4TN4 - chains A and B; structure by X-ray diffraction, 2.20 A resolution.

[Chain A (and B)]
Protein: Serine hydroxymethyltransferase
Organism: Plasmodium vivax
Notes: chain B of this document is another copy of the same molecule, construct and numbering; everything in this record applies to it too
Reference sequence: A5K8L9 (A5K8L9_PLAVS); residues 1-442 here = UniProt positions 1-442
Chain sequence (442 residues; each row starts with the number of its first residue):
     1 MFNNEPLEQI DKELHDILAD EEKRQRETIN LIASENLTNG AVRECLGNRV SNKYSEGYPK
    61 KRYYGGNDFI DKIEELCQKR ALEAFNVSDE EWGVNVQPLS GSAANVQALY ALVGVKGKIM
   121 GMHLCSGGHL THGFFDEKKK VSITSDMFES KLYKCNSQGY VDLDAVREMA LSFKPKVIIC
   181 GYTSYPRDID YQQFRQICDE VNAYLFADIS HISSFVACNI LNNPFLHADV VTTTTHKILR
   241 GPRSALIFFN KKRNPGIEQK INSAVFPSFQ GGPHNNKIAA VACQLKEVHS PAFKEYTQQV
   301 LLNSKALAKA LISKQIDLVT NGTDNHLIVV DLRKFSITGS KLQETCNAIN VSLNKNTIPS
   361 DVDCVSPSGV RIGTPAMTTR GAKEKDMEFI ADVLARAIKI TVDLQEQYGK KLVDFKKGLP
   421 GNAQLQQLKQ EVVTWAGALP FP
Covalent attachments: beta-mercaptoethanol (BME) linked to Cys-218
Ligand contacts:
  - 33G ((4S)-6-amino-4-(5-cyano-3'-fluorobiphenyl-3-yl)-4-cyclobutyl-3-methyl-2,4-dihydropyrano[2,3-c]pyrazole-5-carbonitrile), molecule 1: Glu-56, Tyr-63, Tyr-64, Phe-266, Pro-267
  - 33G, molecule 2: Leu-124, Gly-127, Gly-128, His-129, Leu-130, Phe-134, Val-141, Thr-183, Ser-184, Asn-354, Lys-355, Asn-356, Thr-357, Cys-364, Pro-367, Arg-371
  - N-pyridoxyl-glycine-5-monophosphate (PLG; N-glycine-[3-hydroxy-2-methyl-5-phosphonooxymethyl-pyridin-4-yl-methane]), molecule 1: Ser-34, Ser-100, Gly-101, Ser-102, Asn-105, His-129, His-132, Gly-181, Tyr-182, Thr-183, Asp-208, Ser-210, His-211, Thr-234, His-236, Lys-237, Arg-371
  - N-pyridoxyl-glycine-5-monophosphate (PLG), molecule 2: Tyr-54, Glu-56, Tyr-64, Gly-271, Gly-272

[Interface between chain A and chain B]
Residue-residue contacts (176):
  Met-1(A) / Arg-240(B)  hydrogen bond (backbone-side chain)
  Met-1(A) / Glu-295(B)
  Met-1(A) / Tyr-296(B)
  Met-1(A) / Gln-299(B)
  Met-1(A) / Thr-378(B)
  Met-1(A) / Thr-379(B)  hydrogen bond (backbone-backbone)
  Met-1(A) / Lys-383(B)  hydrogen bond
  Phe-2(A) / Thr-379(B)
  Phe-2(A) / Pro-440(B)  hydrophobic
  Phe-2(A) / Phe-441(B)
  Phe-2(A) / Pro-442(B)
  Asn-3(A) / Asn-39(B)  hydrogen bond (backbone-side chain)
  Asn-3(A) / Glu-287(B)
  Asn-4(A) / Gly-40(B)  hydrogen bond (side chain-backbone)
  Pro-6(A) / Glu-44(B)
  Leu-7(A) / Ala-41(B)  hydrophobic
  Leu-7(A) / Glu-44(B)  hydrogen bond (backbone-side chain)
  Leu-7(A) / Cys-45(B)  hydrophobic
  Ile-10(A) / Asn-39(B)
  Ile-10(A) / Ala-41(B)  hydrophobic
  Ile-10(A) / Lys-286(B)  hydrogen bond (backbone-side chain)
  Asp-11(A) / Arg-80(B)  salt bridge
  Asp-11(A) / Cys-283(B)
  Asp-11(A) / Lys-286(B)
  Glu-13(A) / Leu-76(B)
  Glu-13(A) / Arg-80(B)  salt bridge
  Leu-14(A) / Cys-45(B)  hydrophobic
  Leu-14(A) / Ala-279(B)
  Leu-14(A) / Cys-283(B)
  Ile-17(A) / Phe-69(B)
  Ile-17(A) / Ile-73(B)  hydrophobic
  Leu-18(A) / Asn-48(B)
  Leu-18(A) / Ile-73(B)  hydrophobic
  Asp-20(A) / Phe-69(B)
  Glu-21(A) / Lys-53(B)
  Glu-21(A) / Phe-69(B)
  Glu-21(A) / Ile-70(B)
  Glu-22(A) / Arg-49(B)  salt bridge
  Arg-24(A) / Lys-53(B)
  Arg-24(A) / Gly-66(B)  hydrogen bond (side chain-backbone)
  Arg-24(A) / Phe-69(B)
  Gln-25(A) / Arg-49(B)  hydrogen bond (side chain-backbone)
  Gln-25(A) / Asn-52(B)  hydrogen bond
  Ser-34(A) / Tyr-54(B)
  Glu-35(A) / Asn-52(B)
  Glu-35(A) / Lys-53(B)
  Glu-35(A) / Tyr-54(B)  hydrogen bond (side chain-backbone)
  Asn-36(A) / Asn-52(B)
  Leu-37(A) / Asn-52(B)
  Thr-38(A) / Asn-52(B)  hydrogen bond (backbone-side chain)
  Asn-39(A) / Asn-3(B)
  Ala-41(A) / Ile-10(B)  hydrophobic
  Arg-43(A) / Gly-47(B)
  Arg-43(A) / Asn-48(B)
  Arg-43(A) / Arg-49(B)
  Glu-44(A) / Pro-6(B)
  Glu-44(A) / Leu-7(B)  hydrogen bond (side chain-backbone)
  Cys-45(A) / Leu-7(B)  hydrophobic
  Leu-46(A) / Leu-46(B)
  Gly-47(A) / Arg-43(B)
  Asn-48(A) / Leu-18(B)
  Arg-49(A) / Glu-22(B)  salt bridge
  Arg-49(A) / Gln-25(B)  hydrogen bond (backbone-side chain)
  Arg-49(A) / Arg-43(B)
  Arg-49(A) / Phe-441(B)
  Arg-49(A) / Pro-442(B)  hydrogen bond (side chain-backbone)
  Ser-51(A) / Arg-243(B)  hydrogen bond (backbone-side chain)
  Asn-52(A) / Gln-25(B)  hydrogen bond
  Asn-52(A) / Glu-35(B)
  Asn-52(A) / Asn-36(B)
  Asn-52(A) / Leu-37(B)
  Asn-52(A) / Thr-38(B)  hydrogen bond (side chain-backbone)
  Lys-53(A) / Glu-21(B)
  Lys-53(A) / Arg-24(B)
  Lys-53(A) / Glu-35(B)
  Lys-53(A) / Arg-243(B)  hydrogen bond (backbone-side chain)
  Tyr-54(A) / Ser-34(B)
  Tyr-54(A) / Glu-35(B)  hydrogen bond (backbone-side chain)
  Tyr-54(A) / His-236(B)  hydrogen bond
  Tyr-54(A) / Lys-237(B)  hydrogen bond
  Tyr-54(A) / Arg-243(B)
  Tyr-63(A) / Gln-343(B)  hydrogen bond (backbone-side chain)
  Tyr-63(A) / Lys-355(B)
  Tyr-64(A) / Ile-32(B)  hydrophobic
  Tyr-64(A) / Gln-343(B)
  Tyr-64(A) / Asn-354(B)
  Tyr-64(A) / Arg-371(B)  hydrogen bond
  Gly-65(A) / Gln-343(B)
  Gly-65(A) / Asn-347(B)
  Gly-66(A) / Arg-24(B)  hydrogen bond (backbone-side chain)
  Gly-66(A) / Asn-347(B)
  Phe-69(A) / Ile-17(B)
  Phe-69(A) / Asp-20(B)
  Phe-69(A) / Glu-21(B)
  Phe-69(A) / Arg-24(B)
  Ile-70(A) / Glu-21(B)
  Ile-73(A) / Ile-17(B)  hydrophobic
  Ile-73(A) / Leu-18(B)  hydrophobic
  Leu-76(A) / Glu-13(B)
  Arg-80(A) / Asp-11(B)  salt bridge
  Arg-80(A) / Glu-13(B)  salt bridge
  Leu-99(A) / Leu-99(B)  hydrophobic
  Leu-99(A) / Ser-100(B)
  Leu-99(A) / His-274(B)  hydrogen bond (backbone-side chain)
  Ser-100(A) / Leu-99(B)
  Ser-100(A) / His-274(B)
  Ser-102(A) / Phe-269(B)
  Ser-102(A) / Gln-270(B)
  Ser-102(A) / Gly-271(B)  hydrogen bond (side chain-backbone)
  Tyr-110(A) / Ile-143(B)  hydrophobic
  Tyr-110(A) / Asp-146(B)  hydrogen bond
  Val-115(A) / Asp-146(B)
  Val-115(A) / Met-147(B)  hydrophobic
  Leu-130(A) / Pro-267(B)  hydrophobic
  Lys-139(A) / Ser-263(B)  hydrogen bond
  Val-141(A) / Pro-267(B)  hydrophobic
  Val-141(A) / Ser-268(B)  hydrogen bond (backbone-side chain)
  Ser-142(A) / Pro-267(B)
  Ser-142(A) / Ser-268(B)
  Ile-143(A) / Tyr-110(B)  hydrophobic
  Ile-143(A) / Ser-268(B)  hydrogen bond (backbone-backbone)
  Ile-143(A) / Phe-269(B)  hydrophobic
  Asp-146(A) / Tyr-110(B)  hydrogen bond
  Met-147(A) / Val-115(B)  hydrophobic
  Met-147(A) / Met-147(B)  hydrophobic
  His-236(A) / Tyr-54(B)  hydrogen bond
  Lys-237(A) / Tyr-54(B)  hydrogen bond
  Arg-240(A) / Met-1(B)  hydrogen bond (side chain-backbone)
  Arg-243(A) / Ser-51(B)  hydrogen bond (side chain-backbone)
  Arg-243(A) / Lys-53(B)
  Arg-243(A) / Tyr-54(B)
  Arg-243(A) / Pro-273(B)
  Arg-243(A) / His-274(B)  hydrogen bond (backbone-side chain)
  Ser-263(A) / Lys-139(B)  hydrogen bond
  Pro-267(A) / Leu-130(B)  hydrophobic
  Pro-267(A) / Val-141(B)  hydrophobic
  Ser-268(A) / Val-141(B)  hydrogen bond (side chain-backbone)
  Ser-268(A) / Ser-142(B)
  Ser-268(A) / Ile-143(B)  hydrogen bond (backbone-backbone)
  Phe-269(A) / Ser-102(B)
  Phe-269(A) / Ile-143(B)  hydrophobic
  Gln-270(A) / Ser-102(B)
  Gly-271(A) / Ser-102(B)  hydrogen bond (backbone-side chain)
  Pro-273(A) / Arg-243(B)
  His-274(A) / Leu-99(B)  hydrogen bond (side chain-backbone)
  His-274(A) / Ser-100(B)
  His-274(A) / Arg-243(B)
  His-274(A) / Lys-277(B)  hydrogen bond
  Lys-277(A) / His-274(B)  hydrogen bond
  Lys-277(A) / Lys-277(B)
  Ala-279(A) / Leu-14(B)
  Cys-283(A) / Asp-11(B)
  Cys-283(A) / Leu-14(B)  hydrophobic
  Lys-286(A) / Ile-10(B)  hydrogen bond (side chain-backbone)
  Lys-286(A) / Asp-11(B)
  Glu-287(A) / Asn-3(B)
  Glu-295(A) / Met-1(B)
  Tyr-296(A) / Met-1(B)  hydrophobic
  Gln-299(A) / Met-1(B)
  Gln-343(A) / Tyr-63(B)  hydrogen bond (side chain-backbone)
  Gln-343(A) / Tyr-64(B)
  Gln-343(A) / Gly-65(B)
  Asn-347(A) / Gly-65(B)
  Asn-347(A) / Gly-66(B)
  Asn-354(A) / Tyr-64(B)
  Arg-371(A) / Tyr-64(B)  hydrogen bond
  Thr-378(A) / Met-1(B)
  Thr-379(A) / Met-1(B)  hydrogen bond (backbone-backbone)
  Thr-379(A) / Phe-2(B)
  Gly-381(A) / Met-1(B)
  Lys-383(A) / Met-1(B)  hydrogen bond
  Pro-440(A) / Phe-2(B)  hydrophobic
  Phe-441(A) / Phe-2(B)
  Phe-441(A) / Arg-49(B)
  Pro-442(A) / Phe-2(B)
  Pro-442(A) / Arg-49(B)  hydrogen bond (backbone-side chain)
Also at the interface, not in a pair above, chain A (96 interface residues in all): Glu-5, Ile-32, Gly-40, Val-50, Lys-72, Phe-266, Asn-276, Ala-282, Arg-380
Also at the interface, not in a pair above, chain B (100 interface residues in all): Asn-4, Glu-5, Val-50, Glu-56, Lys-72, Lys-79, Lys-140, Phe-266, Gly-272, Asn-276, Ala-282, Gly-381

[In short]
Chain A and chain B form an interface of 96 and 100 residues respectively; the contacts include 50 hydrogen
bonds and 6 salt bridges. Polar pairs include Asp-11(A)/Arg-80(B), Glu-13(A)/Arg-80(B) and
Glu-22(A)/Arg-49(B). Chain A binds N-pyridoxyl-glycine-5-monophosphate and compound 33G.
Chain A and chain B are both Serine hydroxymethyltransferase (Plasmodium vivax); the structure, Crystal
structure of ternary complex of Plasmodium vivax SHMT with glycine and a novel pyrazolopyran 33G ..., was
determined by X-ray diffraction (same publication as 4TMR).
